9ITR - chains M and T of the 16 polymer chains in the assembly; structure by electron microscopy, 4.60 A resolution (low resolution: residue-level contacts below are approximate; hydrogen-bond / salt-bridge calls are withheld).

[Chain M]
Name: ATP synthase subunit c
Organism: Chloroflexus aurantiacus J-10-fl
UniProtKB: A9WGS9 (ATPL_CHLAA); numbering as in UniProt (aligned over 1-76)
Amino-acid sequence (76 residues; each row starts with the number of its first residue):
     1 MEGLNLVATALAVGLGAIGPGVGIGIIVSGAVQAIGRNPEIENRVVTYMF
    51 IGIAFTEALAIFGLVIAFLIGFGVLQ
Not modelled in the structure: 1, 73-76

[Chain T]
Name: ATP synthase subunit a
Organism: Chloroflexus aurantiacus J-10-fl
UniProtKB: A9WGT0 (A9WGT0_CHLAA); residues 1-312 here = UniProt positions 1-312
Amino-acid sequence (312 residues; row label = number of the first residue in the row):
     1 MSTRTRNILIIVGALIISIASRFFLYTGPPHVEVAAEVIFDGIPGFPITN
    51 SFVVAIIIDIFVIALAVAATRNLQMVPRGLQNVMEFILESLYNLFRNINA
   101 KYVATAFPLVATIFLFVLFGNWFGLLPGVGSIGVCHEKKEEHAVVDERLA
   151 LAAPAAPLSSVAAAEGEEIHDTCAAQGKKLVPLFRAPAADLNFTFAIAVI
   201 SFVFIEYWGFRALGPGYLKKFFNTNGIMSFVGIIEFISELVKPFALAFRL
   251 FGNIFAGEVLLVVMAFLVPLLLPLPFYGFEVFVGFIQALIFALLTYAFLN
   301 IAVTGHDEEHAH
Not modelled in the structure: 1-18, 137-173, 305-312

[How chain M and chain T interact]
Contacting residue pairs (6):
  Ala54(M) with Phe279(T)
  Phe55(M) with Val283(T)
  Ile61(M) with Phe276(T)
  Phe62(M) with Leu260(T)
  Val65(M) with Leu260(T)
  Phe68(M) with Leu267(T)
Interface residues without a listed pair, chain M (7 interface residues in all): Phe72
Interface residues without a listed pair, chain T (8 interface residues in all): Val32, Ala256, Ile286

[Overview]
7 residues of chain M and 8 residues of chain T are in contact.
Here chain M is ATP synthase subunit c and chain T is ATP synthase subunit a, both from Chloroflexus
aurantiacus J-10-fl. Entry 9ITR (Chloroflexus aurantiacus ATP synthase, state 3, focused refinement of FO and
peripheral stalk) was determined by electron microscopy, deposited together with 9ITJ, 9ITK, 9ITL, 9ITM, 9ITN,
9ITO and 11 further entries.
